Entry 7VP4 (X-ray diffraction, 3.04 A resolution); this record covers chains B and A of the 4 polymer chains in the assembly.

== Chain B (and A) ==
Molecule: Transcription factor TCP10
Organism: Arabidopsis thaliana
Notes: chain A of this document is another copy of the same molecule, construct and numbering; everything in this record applies to it too
Reference sequence: O82277 (TCP10_ARATH); residues 1-87 here = UniProt positions 1-87
Amino-acid sequence (107 residues; numbered -19 to 87; the number before each row is that of its first residue; numbers below 1 keep their minus sign (Met-19 is residue -19)):
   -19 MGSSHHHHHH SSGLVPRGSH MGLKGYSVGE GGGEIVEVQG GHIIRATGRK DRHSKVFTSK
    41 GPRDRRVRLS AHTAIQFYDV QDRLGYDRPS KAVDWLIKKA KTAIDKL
Not modelled in the structure: -19 to 20, 85-87 (chain A: -19 to 13, 19)
Construct notes: initiating methionine (-19); expression tag (-18 to 0)
What the authors report for this chain:
  - conformationally variable residues (order/disorder transition): Arg32

== Chain B / chain A interface ==
Contacting residue pairs (80):
  Gly21(B) - Ile55(A)
  His22(B) - Ile55(A)
  Ile23(B) - Ala51(A)  hydrophobic
  His33(B) - Arg48(A)
  Val36(B) - Ala51(A)
  Val36(B) - Ala54(A)  hydrophobic
  Val36(B) - Ile55(A)  hydrophobic
  Val36(B) - Tyr58(A)  hydrophobic
  Thr38(B) - Asp62(A)  hydrogen bond
  Ser39(B) - Asp62(A)  hydrogen bond
  Arg43(B) - Tyr58(A)
  Arg43(B) - Gln61(A)  hydrogen bond
  Arg43(B) - Asp62(A)  salt bridge
  Asp44(B) - Arg46(A)  salt bridge
  Asp44(B) - Tyr58(A)  hydrogen bond (backbone-side chain)
  Arg45(B) - Arg48(A)
  Arg45(B) - Leu49(A)  hydrogen bond (side chain-backbone)
  Arg45(B) - Ser50(A)
  Arg45(B) - Ala51(A)
  Arg46(B) - Arg46(A)
  Arg46(B) - Val47(A)
  Arg46(B) - Arg48(A)
  Arg46(B) - Tyr58(A)  hydrogen bond (backbone-side chain)
  Val47(B) - Arg46(A)
  Val47(B) - Val47(A)  hydrogen bond (backbone-backbone)
  Val47(B) - Phe57(A)  hydrophobic
  Val47(B) - Tyr58(A)
  Arg48(B) - His33(A)
  Arg48(B) - Arg45(A)
  Arg48(B) - Arg46(A)
  Arg48(B) - Ser70(A)
  Leu49(B) - Arg45(A)  hydrogen bond (backbone-backbone)
  Leu49(B) - Ser70(A)
  Leu49(B) - Val73(A)  hydrophobic
  Ser50(B) - Arg45(A)
  Ser50(B) - Ser70(A)  hydrogen bond
  Ala51(B) - Ile23(A)  hydrophobic
  Ala51(B) - Val36(A)
  Ala51(B) - Arg45(A)
  His52(B) - Asp74(A)  salt bridge
  Thr53(B) - Ser70(A)  hydrogen bond
  Thr53(B) - Val73(A)
  Thr53(B) - Asp74(A)  hydrogen bond
  Ala54(B) - Val36(A)  hydrophobic
  Ala54(B) - Arg45(A)
  Ile55(B) - Ile23(A)  hydrophobic
  Ile55(B) - Val36(A)  hydrophobic
  Phe57(B) - Ile77(A)
  Tyr58(B) - Thr38(A)
  Tyr58(B) - Arg43(A)
  Tyr58(B) - Asp44(A)  hydrogen bond (side chain-backbone)
  Tyr58(B) - Val47(A)
  Val60(B) - Ile84(A)  hydrophobic
  Gln61(B) - Arg43(A)
  Asp62(B) - Thr38(A)
  Asp62(B) - Ser39(A)  hydrogen bond
  Asp62(B) - Lys40(A)
  Asp62(B) - Arg43(A)  salt bridge
  Arg63(B) - Ile84(A)  hydrogen bond (side chain-backbone)
  Arg63(B) - Leu87(A)
  Leu64(B) - Leu87(A)  hydrophobic
  Pro69(B) - Val47(A)  hydrophobic
  Ser70(B) - Leu49(A)
  Ser70(B) - Ser50(A)  hydrogen bond (side chain-backbone)
  Ser70(B) - Thr53(A)  hydrogen bond
  Val73(B) - Leu49(A)  hydrophobic
  Val73(B) - Thr53(A)
  Asp74(B) - His52(A)  salt bridge
  Asp74(B) - Thr53(A)  hydrogen bond
  Trp75(B) - Ala83(A)  hydrophobic
  Trp75(B) - Ile84(A)  hydrophobic
  Trp75(B) - Leu87(A)  hydrophobic
  Leu76(B) - Leu76(A)
  Leu76(B) - Ile77(A)  hydrophobic
  Ile77(B) - Gln56(A)
  Ile77(B) - Phe57(A)  hydrophobic
  Ile77(B) - Leu76(A)  hydrophobic
  Ala80(B) - Lys79(A)
  Ala83(B) - Trp75(A)  hydrophobic
  Ile84(B) - Arg63(A)
Also at the interface, not in a pair above, chain B (42 interface residues in all): Ser34, Lys40, Gln56, Asp67, Lys79
Also at the interface, not in a pair above, chain A (40 interface residues in all): Gly21, His22, Pro69, Ala80, Asp85

== In short ==
42 residues of chain B and 40 residues of chain A are in contact, with 17 hydrogen bonds and 5 salt bridges.
Polar contacts include Arg43(B)-Asp62(A), Asp44(B)-Arg46(A) and His52(B)-Asp74(A). From the paper:
conformational variability at Arg32(B).
Both chains are Transcription factor TCP10 (Arabidopsis thaliana). Entry 7VP4 (Structure of a transcription
factor and DNA complex) was determined by X-ray diffraction together with 7VP1, 7VP2, 7VP5 and 7VP7 from the
same study.
